PDB entry 1Z0U | X-ray diffraction, 2.00 A resolution | chains A and B

Chain A (and B):
Name: Probable inorganic polyphosphate/ATP-NAD kinase
From: Archaeoglobus fulgidus
Notes: EC 2.7.1.23; chain B of this document is another copy of the same molecule, construct and numbering; everything in this record applies to it too
UniProtKB: O30297 (PPNK_ARCFU); numbering as in UniProt (aligned over 1-249)
Amino-acid sequence (278 residues; numbered -28 to 249; the number before each row is that of its first residue; numbers below 1 keep their minus sign (Met-28 is residue -28)):
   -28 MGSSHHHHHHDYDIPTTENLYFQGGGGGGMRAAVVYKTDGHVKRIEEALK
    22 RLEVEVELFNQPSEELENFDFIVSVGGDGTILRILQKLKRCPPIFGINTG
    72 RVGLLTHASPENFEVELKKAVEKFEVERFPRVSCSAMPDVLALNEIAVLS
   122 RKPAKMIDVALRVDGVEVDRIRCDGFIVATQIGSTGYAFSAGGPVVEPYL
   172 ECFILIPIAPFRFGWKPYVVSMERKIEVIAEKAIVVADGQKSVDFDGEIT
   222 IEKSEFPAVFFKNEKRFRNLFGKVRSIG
Unresolved in the structure: -28 to 0
Construct notes: cloning artifact (-28 to 0)
Ligand contacts: NADP (NAP; NADP nicotinamide-adenine-dinucleotide phosphate): Gly48, Asp49, Gly50, Leu53, Arg54, Gly71, Arg72, Val73, Gly74, Leu75, Asn115, Glu116, Ala125, Met127, Arg143, Asp145, Ile153, Gly154, Thr156, Gly157, Tyr158, Ser161, Ala180, Phe182, Asp209, Gly210, Gln211, Ile248
Swiss-Prot annotation at these positions:
  - active site: Asp49 (Proton acceptor)
  - binding site (NAD(+)): Asp49, Gly50, Arg54, Asn115, Glu116, Lys126, Arg143, Asp145, Ile153, Thr156 to Ser161, Ala180, Gln211
What the authors report for this chain:
  - binding site for NADP: Gly48, Asp49, Gly50, Arg54, Leu75, Asn115, Glu116, Met127, Asp145, Ile153, Thr156, Tyr158, Ser161, Ala180
  - contacts within the chain: Asp49-Leu75 (hydrogen bond)
  - binding site for sulfate ion: Gly48, Thr51

Chain A / chain B interface:
Contacting residue pairs (49; chain A residue first):
  Val134(A) - Phe238(B)  hydrophobic
  Val137(A) - Arg239(B)
  Val139(A) - Phe242(B)  hydrophobic
  Val139(A) - Arg246(B)  hydrogen bond (backbone-side chain)
  Asp140(A) - Arg246(B)  salt bridge
  Phe160(A) - Lys187(B)  hydrogen bond (backbone-side chain)
  Gly163(A) - Lys187(B)
  Gly164(A) - Lys187(B)  hydrogen bond (backbone-side chain)
  Pro165(A) - Pro188(B)
  Val166(A) - Lys187(B)
  Val166(A) - Pro188(B)  hydrogen bond (backbone-backbone)
  Val166(A) - Tyr189(B)
  Val166(A) - Val190(B)  hydrogen bond (backbone-backbone)
  Val167(A) - Val190(B)
  Glu168(A) - Val190(B)  hydrogen bond (backbone-backbone)
  Glu168(A) - Val191(B)
  Glu168(A) - Ser192(B)  hydrogen bond (side chain-backbone)
  Glu168(A) - Arg195(B)  salt bridge
  Tyr170(A) - Arg195(B)
  Leu171(A) - Glu172(B)
  Leu171(A) - Cys173(B)  hydrophobic
  Leu171(A) - Val190(B)  hydrophobic
  Glu172(A) - Leu171(B)
  Cys173(A) - Leu171(B)  hydrophobic
  Lys187(A) - Phe160(B)  hydrogen bond (side chain-backbone)
  Lys187(A) - Gly163(B)
  Lys187(A) - Gly164(B)  hydrogen bond (side chain-backbone)
  Lys187(A) - Val166(B)
  Pro188(A) - Pro165(B)
  Pro188(A) - Val166(B)  hydrogen bond (backbone-backbone)
  Tyr189(A) - Val166(B)
  Tyr189(A) - Arg246(B)
  Val190(A) - Val166(B)  hydrogen bond (backbone-backbone)
  Val190(A) - Val167(B)
  Val190(A) - Glu168(B)  hydrogen bond (backbone-backbone)
  Val190(A) - Leu171(B)  hydrophobic
  Val191(A) - Glu168(B)
  Ser192(A) - Glu168(B)  hydrogen bond (backbone-side chain)
  Arg195(A) - Glu168(B)  salt bridge
  Arg195(A) - Tyr170(B)
  Arg195(A) - Phe238(B)
  Phe238(A) - Val134(B)  hydrophobic
  Phe238(A) - Val137(B)  hydrophobic
  Phe238(A) - Arg195(B)
  Arg239(A) - Val137(B)
  Phe242(A) - Val139(B)
  Phe242(A) - Tyr189(B)  hydrophobic
  Arg246(A) - Asp140(B)  salt bridge
  Arg246(A) - Arg183(B)

Summary:
Chain A and chain B form an interface of 26 and 27 residues respectively; the contacts include 13 hydrogen
bonds and 4 salt bridges. Polar pairs include Asp140(A)-Arg246(B), Glu168(A)-Arg195(B) and
Val139(A)-Arg246(B). The paper reports a binding site for NADP at Gly48(A), Asp49(A) and Gly50(A) among
others; a binding site for sulfate ion at Gly48(A) and Thr51(A).
Both chains are Probable inorganic polyphosphate/ATP-NAD kinase (Archaeoglobus fulgidus). Entry 1Z0U (Crystal
structure of a NAD kinase from Archaeoglobus fulgidus bound by NADP) was determined by X-ray diffraction (same
publication as 1Z0Z, 1Z0S and 1SUW).
